8BST - chains A and B; structure by X-ray diffraction, 2.70 A resolution.

[Chain A (and B)]
Molecule: Glutamate receptor ionotropic, kainate 3
Source organism: Rattus norvegicus
Notes: chain B of this document is another copy of the same molecule, construct and numbering; everything in this record applies to it too
Reference sequence: P42264 (GRIK3_RAT); numbering as in UniProt; present here: 432-546, 669-806
Sequence (258 residues; row label = number of the first residue in the row; note: 120 numbers in that range are skipped by the numbering (no residue carries them; nothing is unmodelled there)):
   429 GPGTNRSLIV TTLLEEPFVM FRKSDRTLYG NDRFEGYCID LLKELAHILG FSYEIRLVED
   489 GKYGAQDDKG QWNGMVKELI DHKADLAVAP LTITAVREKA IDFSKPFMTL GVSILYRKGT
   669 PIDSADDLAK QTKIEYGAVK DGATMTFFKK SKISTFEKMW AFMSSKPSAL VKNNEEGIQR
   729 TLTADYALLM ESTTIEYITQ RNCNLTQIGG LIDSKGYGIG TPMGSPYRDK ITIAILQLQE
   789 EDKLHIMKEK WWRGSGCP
Unresolved in the structure: 429-433, 806 (chain B: 429-433)
Sequence notes: expression tag (429-431); engineered mutation Ala523 (His in P42264); linker (547-548)
Curated features (UniProtKB/Swiss-Prot):
  - binding site (L-glutamate): Pro518, Thr520, Arg525, Ala691, Thr692, Glu739
  - glycosylation (N-linked (GlcNAc...) asparagine): Asn433, Asn752
Disulfide bonds: Cys751-Cys805
Ion coordination: Zn2+ site 1: His475 (shared with 1 residue of chain C); Zn2+ site 2: His510 (together with sulfate ion); Zn2+ site 3: Asp790, His793 (shared with 1 residue of chain C); Zn2+ site 4: Glu797 (shared with 1 residue of chain C)
Residues lining bound ligands: 3-(carboxymethyl)-4-isopropenylproline (KAI): Glu443, Tyr491, Pro518, Leu519, Thr520, Arg525, Val687, Gly690, Ala691, Thr692, Asn722, Glu739, Tyr765
From the paper describing this entry:
  - self-association interface (contacts with another copy of this molecule); pairs are residue here / residue on that copy: Ala523-Ile781 (hydrophobic contact), Leu784-Ala523 (hydrophobic contact)
  - binding site for chloride ion: Lys533
  - Zn2+ coordination: Asp790, His793, Glu797

[Chain A / chain B interface]
Contacting residue pairs - 37 pairs, chain A then chain B:
  Ile521(A) - Lys533(B)
  Ile521(A) - Leu784(B)  hydrophobic
  Thr522(A) - Glu788(B)
  Ala523(A) - Ile781(B)
  Ala523(A) - Leu784(B)  hydrophobic
  Ala523(A) - Gln785(B)
  Ala523(A) - Glu788(B)  hydrogen bond (backbone-side chain)
  Glu526(A) - Lys533(B)  salt bridge
  Glu526(A) - Thr780(B)
  Glu526(A) - Ile781(B)
  Glu526(A) - Leu784(B)
  Lys527(A) - Ile781(B)
  Lys527(A) - Gln785(B)  hydrogen bond
  Phe531(A) - Lys533(B)  hydrogen bond (backbone-side chain)
  Ser532(A) - Lys533(B)
  Lys533(A) - Ile521(B)
  Lys533(A) - Glu526(B)  salt bridge
  Lys533(A) - Phe531(B)  hydrogen bond (side chain-backbone)
  Lys533(A) - Ser532(B)
  Phe695(A) - Glu788(B)
  Ile701(A) - Asp790(B)
  Ser762(A) - Gln787(B)
  Arg776(A) - Arg776(B)
  Arg776(A) - Asp777(B)  salt bridge
  Asp777(A) - Arg776(B)  salt bridge
  Thr780(A) - Glu526(B)
  Ile781(A) - Ala523(B)
  Ile781(A) - Glu526(B)
  Ile781(A) - Lys527(B)
  Leu784(A) - Ile521(B)  hydrophobic
  Leu784(A) - Ala523(B)  hydrophobic
  Leu784(A) - Glu526(B)
  Gln785(A) - Ala523(B)
  Gln785(A) - Lys527(B)
  Gln787(A) - Ser762(B)
  Glu788(A) - Thr522(B)
  Glu788(A) - Ala523(B)  hydrogen bond (side chain-backbone)
Other interface residues (no listed pair), chain A (20 interface residues in all): Lys763
Other interface residues (no listed pair), chain B (19 interface residues in all): Phe695

[Summary]
20 residues of chain A face 19 of chain B across their interface, with 5 hydrogen bonds and 4 salt bridges.
Polar pairs include Glu526(A)-Lys533(B), Arg776(A)-Asp777(B) and Ala523(A)-Glu788(B). Chain A binds
3-(carboxymethyl)-4-isopropenylproline. The paper reports a binding site for chloride ion at Lys533(A); Zn2+
coordination by Asp790(A), His793(A) and Glu797(A).
Chain A and chain B are both Glutamate receptor ionotropic, kainate 3 (Rattus norvegicus); the structure,
Crystal structure of the kainate receptor GluK3-H523A ligand binding domain in complex with kainate at 2.7A
..., was determined by X-ray diffraction, deposited together with 8BSU.
